4V9G - chains A7 and A8 of the 64 polymer chains in the assembly; structure by X-ray diffraction, 7.78 A resolution (low resolution: residue-level contacts below are approximate; hydrogen-bond / salt-bridge calls are withheld).

[Chain A7]
Molecule: Light-harvesting protein B-875 alpha chain
Source organism: Rhodobacter sphaeroides
Reference sequence: P0C0X9 (LHA1_RHOSH); residues 1-58 here = UniProt positions 1-58
Sequence (58 residues; row label = number of the first residue in the row):
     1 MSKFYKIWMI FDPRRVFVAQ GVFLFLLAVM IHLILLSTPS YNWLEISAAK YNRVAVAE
Not modelled in the structure: 1-7, 50-58
Curated features (UniProtKB/Swiss-Prot):
  - binding site (a bacteriochlorophyll): His32
  - modified residue: Met1 (N-formylmethionine)
Small-molecule neighbours:
  - bacteriochlorophyll a (BCL), molecule 1: Leu24, Val29, His32, Leu35, Leu36, Trp43
  - bacteriochlorophyll a (BCL), molecule 2: Leu27, Ala28, Ile31, His32, Leu35

[Chain A8]
Molecule: Light-harvesting protein B-875 beta chain
Source organism: Rhodobacter sphaeroides
Reference sequence: Q3J1A3 (LHB1_RHOS4); residues 0-48 here correspond to UniProt positions 1-49 (UniProt number = residue number + 1)
Sequence (49 residues; each row starts with the number of its first residue; numbering starts at 0):
     0 MADKSDLGYT GLTDEQAQEL HSVYMSGLWL FSAVAIVAHL AVYIWRPWF
Not modelled in the structure: 0
Curated features (UniProtKB/Swiss-Prot):
  - binding site (a bacteriochlorophyll): His20, His38
Small-molecule neighbours:
  - bacteriochlorophyll a (BCL), molecule 1: Phe30, Val33, Ala37, His38, Val41, Trp44
  - bacteriochlorophyll a (BCL), molecule 2: Phe30, Ser31, Ala34, His38, Val41, Tyr42, Trp44, Pro46

[Chain A7 / chain A8 interface]
Pairs across the interface - 16 pairs, chain A7 then chain A8:
  Trp8(A7) with Leu6(A8); Gly7(A8); Gly10(A8); Thr12(A8); Gln15(A8); Leu19(A8)
  Met9(A7) with Tyr8(A8)
  Asp12(A7) with Glu18(A8); Leu19(A8)
  Val16(A7) with Val22(A8)
  Phe17(A7) with Val22(A8)
  Tyr41(A7) with Arg45(A8); Pro46(A8); Trp47(A8); Phe48(A8)
  Ile46(A7) with Phe48(A8)
Interface residues without a listed pair, chain A7 (8 interface residues in all): Pro13
Interface residues without a listed pair, chain A8 (14 interface residues in all): Leu11

[Summary]
8 residues of chain A7 and 14 residues of chain A8 are in contact. Bacteriochlorophyll a is bound between
chain A7 and chain A8. UniProt lists bacteriochlorophyll-binding residue His32(A7) on chain A7;
bacteriochlorophyll-binding residues His20(A8) and His38(A8) on chain A8.
Chain A7 is Light-harvesting protein B-875 alpha chain and chain A8 is Light-harvesting protein B-875 beta
chain, both from Rhodobacter sphaeroides; the structure, RC-LH1-PufX dimer complex from Rhodobacter
sphaeroides, was determined by X-ray diffraction.
